4X1K - chains C and E of the 5 polymer chains in the assembly; structure by X-ray diffraction, 3.50 A resolution.

Chain C:
Protein: Tubulin alpha chain
From: Ovis aries
UniProtKB: D0VWZ0 (D0VWZ0_SHEEP); residue numbers follow UniProt; this construct covers 1-451
Chain sequence (451 residues; row label = number of the first residue in the row):
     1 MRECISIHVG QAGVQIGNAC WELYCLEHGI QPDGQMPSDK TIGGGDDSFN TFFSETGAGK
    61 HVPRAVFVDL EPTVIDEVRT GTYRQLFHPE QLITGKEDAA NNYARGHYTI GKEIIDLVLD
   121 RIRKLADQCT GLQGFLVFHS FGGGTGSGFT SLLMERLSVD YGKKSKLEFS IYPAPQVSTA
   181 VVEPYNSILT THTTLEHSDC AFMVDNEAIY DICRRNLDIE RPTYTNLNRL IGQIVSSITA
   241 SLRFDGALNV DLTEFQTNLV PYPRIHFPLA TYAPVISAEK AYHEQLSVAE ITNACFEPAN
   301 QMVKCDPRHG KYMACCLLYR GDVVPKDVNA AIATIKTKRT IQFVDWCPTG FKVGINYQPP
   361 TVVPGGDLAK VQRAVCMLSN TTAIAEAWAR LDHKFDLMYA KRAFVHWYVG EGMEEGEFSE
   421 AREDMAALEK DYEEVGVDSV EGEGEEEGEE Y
Unresolved in the structure: 38-45, 439-451
Small-molecule neighbours:
  - 3WZ (2-methyl-L-alanyl-N-[(3R,4S,5S)-1-{(2S)-2-[(1R,2R)-3-{[(1S)-1-carboxy-2-phenylethyl]amino}-1-methoxy-2-methyl-3-oxopropyl]pyrrolidin-1-yl}-3-methoxy-5-methyl-1-oxoheptan-4-yl]-N-methyl-L-valinamide): Ala247, Asn249, Pro325, Val328, Asn329, Ile332, Phe351, Val353, Ile355
  - GTP (guanosine-5'-triphosphate): Gly10, Gln11, Ala12, Gln15, Ile16, Asp69, Glu71, Asp98, Ala99, Ser140, Gly142, Gly143, Gly144, Thr145, Gly146, Ile171, Pro173, Val177, Ser178, Thr179, Glu183, Asn206, Tyr224, Asn228, Ile231
  - colchicine (LOC; N-[(7S)-1,2,3,10-tetramethoxy-9-oxo-6,7-dihydro-5H-benzo[d]heptalen-7-yl]ethanamide): Asn101, Ser178, Thr179, Ala180, Val181

Chain E:
Protein: Stathmin-4
From: Rattus norvegicus
UniProtKB: P63043 (STMN4_RAT); residues 5-145 here correspond to UniProt positions 49-189 (UniProt number = residue number + 44)
Chain sequence (142 residues; each row starts with the number of its first residue):
     4 ADMEVIELNK ATSGQSWEVI LKPPSFDGVP EFNASLPRRR DPSLEEIQKK LEAAEERRKY
    64 QEAELLKHLA EKREHEREVI QKAIEENNNF IKMAKEKLAQ KMESNKENRE AHLAAMLERL
   124 QEKDKHAEEV RKNKELKEEA SR
Unresolved in the structure: 4-8, 35-44, 142-145
Construct notes: expression tag (4); engineered mutation Ala14 (Cys58 in P63043), Trp20 (Phe64 in P63043)
Swiss-Prot annotation at these positions:
  - modified residue: Ser46 (Phosphoserine)

Chain C / chain E interface:
Residue-residue contacts (30):
  Tyr103(C) - Lys104(E)
  His107(C) - Lys104(E)
  Tyr108(C) - Lys104(E)  hydrogen bond
  Tyr108(C) - Met105(E)  hydrophobic
  Tyr108(C) - Asn108(E)
  Thr109(C) - Arg112(E)
  Leu152(C) - Leu101(E)  hydrophobic
  Glu155(C) - Leu101(E)
  Glu155(C) - Lys104(E)  salt bridge
  Ser158(C) - Phe93(E)
  Ser158(C) - Ile94(E)
  Val159(C) - Ile94(E)
  Val159(C) - Ala97(E)  hydrophobic
  Val159(C) - Lys98(E)
  Gly162(C) - Phe93(E)
  Gly162(C) - Ile94(E)
  Lys163(C) - Glu89(E)
  Lys163(C) - Asn90(E)  hydrogen bond (backbone-side chain)
  Lys163(C) - Phe93(E)
  Thr193(C) - Lys104(E)
  Gly410(C) - Arg112(E)
  Gly410(C) - His115(E)
  Glu411(C) - Asn108(E)  hydrogen bond (backbone-side chain)
  Glu411(C) - Arg112(E)  salt bridge
  Gly412(C) - Asn108(E)
  Gly412(C) - Asn111(E)
  Gly412(C) - Arg112(E)
  Glu414(C) - Ser107(E)  hydrogen bond
  Glu414(C) - Asn111(E)
  Glu417(C) - Lys104(E)  salt bridge
Other interface residues (no listed pair), chain C (18 interface residues in all): Lys112, Met413

Overview:
Chain C and chain E form an interface of 18 and 14 residues respectively; the contacts include 4 hydrogen
bonds and 3 salt bridges. Polar pairs include Glu155(C)-Lys104(E), Glu411(C)-Arg112(E) and
Glu417(C)-Lys104(E). Bound to chain C: compound 3WZ, GTP and colchicine.
Chain C is Tubulin alpha chain (Ovis aries) and chain E is Stathmin-4 (Rattus norvegicus); the structure,
Discovery of cytotoxic Dolastatin 10 analogs with N-terminal modifications, was determined by X-ray
diffraction together with 4X1I, 4X1Y and 4X20 from the same study.
